Entry 5F0L (X-ray diffraction, 3.20 A resolution); this record covers chains B and D of the 4 polymer chains in the assembly.

== Chain B ==
Protein: Vacuolar protein sorting-associated protein 26A
Source organism: Homo sapiens
UniProt: O75436 (VP26A_HUMAN); residue numbers follow UniProt; this construct covers 1-317
Chain sequence (317 residues; numbered 1 to 317; the number before each row is that of its first residue):
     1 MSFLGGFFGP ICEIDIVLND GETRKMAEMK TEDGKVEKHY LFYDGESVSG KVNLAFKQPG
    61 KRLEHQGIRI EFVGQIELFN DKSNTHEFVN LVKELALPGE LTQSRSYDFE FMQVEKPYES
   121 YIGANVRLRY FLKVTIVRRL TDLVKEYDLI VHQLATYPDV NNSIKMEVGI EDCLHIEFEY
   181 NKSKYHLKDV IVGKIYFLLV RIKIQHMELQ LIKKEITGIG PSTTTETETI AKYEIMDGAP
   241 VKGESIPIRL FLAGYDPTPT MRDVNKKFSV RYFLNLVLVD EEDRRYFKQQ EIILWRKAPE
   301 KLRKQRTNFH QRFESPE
Disordered / not traced: 1-7, 302-317
Swiss-Prot annotation at these positions:
  - modified residue: S315 (Phosphoserine)
  - mutagenesis: I235 to M236 (Abolishes interaction with VPS35 and endosomal subcellular location)

== Chain D ==
Protein: Natural resistance-associated macrophage protein 2
Source organism: Homo sapiens
UniProt: P49281 (NRAM2_HUMAN); residue numbers follow UniProt; this construct covers 545-568
Chain sequence (24 residues; numbered 545 to 568; the number before each row is that of its first residue):
   545 HLGLTAQPEL YLLNTMDADS LVSR
Disordered / not traced: 545-550, 561-568
Swiss-Prot annotation at these positions:
  - region: Y555 to T559 (Required for early endosome targeting)
  - modified residue (Phosphoserine): S564, S567
  - mutagenesis: Y555 (Y555A: Abolishes localization at early endosomes and leads to localization at late endosomes and lysosomes), L557 (L557A: Abolishes localization at early endosomes and leads to localization at late endosomes and lysosomes)

== How chain B and chain D interact ==
Contacting residue pairs (26; chain B residue first):
  M166(B) - T559(D)
  E167(B) - T559(D)
  E167(B) - M560(D)  hydrogen bond (backbone-backbone)
  V168(B) - L557(D)  hydrophobic
  V168(B) - N558(D)
  V168(B) - M560(D)
  G169(B) - L557(D)
  G169(B) - N558(D)  hydrogen bond (backbone-backbone)
  G169(B) - M560(D)
  I170(B) - L556(D)
  I170(B) - L557(D)  hydrophobic
  I170(B) - M560(D)
  H175(B) - M560(D)
  R284(B) - E553(D)
  R285(B) - P552(D)
  R285(B) - E553(D)  hydrogen bond (backbone-backbone)
  R285(B) - L554(D)
  R285(B) - Y555(D)  hydrogen bond (backbone-backbone)
  Y286(B) - Y555(D)
  Y286(B) - L557(D)  hydrophobic
  F287(B) - L554(D)
  F287(B) - Y555(D)  hydrogen bond (backbone-backbone)
  F287(B) - L556(D)
  F287(B) - L557(D)  hydrogen bond (backbone-backbone)
  K288(B) - L556(D)
  K288(B) - L557(D)
Other interface residues (no listed pair), chain B (15 interface residues in all): E171, L174, I176, L278
Interface features reported in the paper:
  - residue pairs: F287(B)-L556(D), F287(B)-L554(D)
  - hot spots on chain B (mutagenesis) - V168N/F287A: abolished binding to Natural resistance-associated macrophage protein 2 (chain D)
  - interface residues, chain D: L557(D)

== Overview ==
15 residues of chain B face 9 of chain D across their interface, with 6 hydrogen bonds. Main-chain hydrogen
bonds include E167(B)-M560(D), G169(B)-N558(D) and R285(B)-E553(D). The authors report contacts between
F287(B) and L556(D) and F287(B) and L554(D). The paper reports that V168N/F287A of chain B abolish binding to
Natural resistance-associated macrophage protein 2 (chain D); the interface residue L557(D).
Here chain B is Vacuolar protein sorting-associated protein 26A and chain D is Natural resistance-associated
macrophage protein 2, both from Homo sapiens. Entry 5F0L (Structure of retromer VPS26-VPS35 subunits bound to
SNX3 and DMT1) was determined by X-ray diffraction (same publication as 5F0J, 5F0K, 5F0M and 5F0P).
